Entry 7CBZ (X-ray diffraction, 2.61 A resolution); this record covers chains B and C of the 6 polymer chains in the assembly.

[Chain B]
Name: Tubulin beta chain
From: Sus scrofa
Reference sequence: P02554 (TBB_PIG); the author numbering skips numbers that UniProt does not, so the offset changes along the chain: 1-42 = UniProt 1-42; 45-447 = UniProt 43-445
Amino-acid sequence (445 residues; row label = number of the first residue in the row; note: 2 numbers in that range are skipped by the numbering (no residue carries them; nothing is unmodelled there)):
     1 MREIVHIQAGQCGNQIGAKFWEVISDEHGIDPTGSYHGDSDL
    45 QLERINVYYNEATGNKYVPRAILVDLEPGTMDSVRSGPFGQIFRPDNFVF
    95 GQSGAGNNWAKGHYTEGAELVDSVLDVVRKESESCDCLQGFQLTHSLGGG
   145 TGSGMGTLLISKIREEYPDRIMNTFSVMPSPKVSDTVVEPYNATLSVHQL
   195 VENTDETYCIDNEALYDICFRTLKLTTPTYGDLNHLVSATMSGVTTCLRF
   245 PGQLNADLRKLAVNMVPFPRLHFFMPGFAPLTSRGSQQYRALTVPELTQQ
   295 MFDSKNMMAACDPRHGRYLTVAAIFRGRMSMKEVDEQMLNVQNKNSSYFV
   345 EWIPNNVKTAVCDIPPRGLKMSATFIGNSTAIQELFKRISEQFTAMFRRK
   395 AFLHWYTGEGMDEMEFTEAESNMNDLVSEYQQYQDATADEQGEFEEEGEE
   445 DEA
Unresolved in the structure: 1, 278-281, 432-447
Sequence notes: conflict T57 (Ala55 in P02554), M172 (Val170 in P02554), S298 (Ala296 in P02554), I318 (Val316 in P02554)
Ion coordination: Mg2+: Q11 (together with GDP)
Small-molecule neighbours:
  - FUO (2-[5-[4-[2-[4-(2-cyclopropylethanoyl)piperazin-1-yl]ethoxy]phenyl]pyridin-2-yl]-N-(phenylmethyl)ethanamide): Y52, Q136, N167, F169, E200, Y202, V238, T239, C241, L242, L248, L252, L255, M259, A316, I318, K352, T353, A354, I370
  - GDP (guanosine-5'-diphosphate): G10, Q11, C12, Q15, I16, D69, N101, S140, G142, G143, G144, T145, G146, S147, V171, P173, V177, S178, D179, E183, N206, L209, Y224, N228
Curated features (UniProtKB/Swiss-Prot):
  - motif: M1 to I4 (MREI motif)
  - binding site (GTP): Q11, E71, S140, G144, T145, G146, N206, N228
  - binding site (Mg(2+)): E71
  - modified residue: S40 (Phosphoserine), K60 (N6-acetyllysine), S174 (Phosphoserine), T287 (Phosphothreonine), T292 (Phosphothreonine), R320 (Omega-N-methylarginine), E440 (5-glutamyl polyglutamate)
  - cross-link (Glycyl lysine isopeptide (Lys-Gly)): K60 (interchain with G-Cter in ubiquitin), K326 (interchain with G-Cter in ubiquitin)

[Chain C]
Name: Tubulin alpha-1B chain
From: Sus scrofa
Reference sequence: Q2XVP4 (TBA1B_PIG); numbering as in UniProt (aligned over 1-451)
Amino-acid sequence (451 residues; row label = number of the first residue in the row):
     1 MRECISIHVGQAGVQIGNACWELYCLEHGIQPDGQMPSDKTIGGGDDSFN
    51 TFFSETGAGKHVPRAVFVDLEPTVIDEVRTGTYRQLFHPEQLITGKEDAA
   101 NNYARGHYTIGKEIIDLVLDRIRKLADQCTGLQGFLVFHSFGGGTGSGFT
   151 SLLMERLSVDYGKKSKLEFSIYPAPQVSTAVVEPYNSILTTHTTLEHSDC
   201 AFMVDNEAIYDICRRNLDIERPTYTNLNRLISQIVSSITASLRFDGALNV
   251 DLTEFQTNLVPYPRIHFPLATYAPVISAEKAYHEQLSVAEITNACFEPAN
   301 QMVKCDPRHGKYMACCLLYRGDVVPKDVNAAIATIKTKRSIQFVDWCPTG
   351 FKVGINYQPPTVVPGGDLAKVQRAVCMLSNTTAIAEAWARLDHKFDLMYA
   401 KRAFVHWYVGEGMEEGEFSEAREDMAALEKDYEEVGVDSVEGEGEEEGEE
   451 Y
Unresolved in the structure: 441-451
Ion coordination: Ca2+: D39, T41, G44, D47, N50, E55
Small-molecule neighbours:
  - FUO (2-[5-[4-[2-[4-(2-cyclopropylethanoyl)piperazin-1-yl]ethoxy]phenyl]pyridin-2-yl]-N-(phenylmethyl)ethanamide): V177, S178, T179, R221, P222, T223, Y224, L227
  - GTP (guanosine-5'-triphosphate): G10, Q11, A12, Q15, I16, D69, D98, A99, A100, N101, S140, G142, G143, G144, T145, G146, I171, P173, S178, T179, E183, N206, Y224, N228, I231
Curated features (UniProtKB/Swiss-Prot):
  - motif: M1 to C4 (MREC motif)
  - active site: E254
  - binding site (GTP): G10, Q11, A12, Q15, E71, A99, S140, G143, G144, T145, G146, T179, E183, N206, Y224, N228, L252
  - binding site (Mg(2+)): E71
  - site: Y451 (Involved in polymerization)
  - modified residue: K40 (N6,N6,N6-trimethyllysine), S48 (Phosphoserine), S232 (Phosphoserine), Y282 (3'-nitrotyrosine), R339 (Omega-N-methylarginine), S439 (Phosphoserine), E443 (5-glutamyl polyglutamate), E445 (5-glutamyl polyglutamate), Y451 (3'-nitrotyrosine)
  - cross-link (Glycyl lysine isopeptide (Lys-Gly)): K326 (interchain with G-Cter in ubiquitin), K370 (interchain with G-Cter in ubiquitin)

[Chain B / chain C interface]
Contacting residue pairs (36; chain B residue first):
  Q96(B) - M1(C)
  N101(B) - E254(C)  hydrogen bond
  D179(B) - E254(C)
  D179(B) - K352(C)  hydrogen bond (backbone-side chain)
  T180(B) - E254(C)
  T180(B) - N258(C)
  V181(B) - N258(C)  hydrogen bond (backbone-side chain)
  V181(B) - P348(C)  hydrophobic
  T221(B) - P325(C)
  T221(B) - K326(C)
  A389(B) - W346(C)
  M390(B) - W346(C)
  R392(B) - S439(C)
  R393(B) - Y262(C)  hydrogen bond (backbone-side chain)
  R393(B) - D345(C)  salt bridge
  R393(B) - W346(C)
  R393(B) - E434(C)  hydrogen bond (side chain-backbone)
  R393(B) - V435(C)
  R393(B) - V437(C)  hydrogen bond (side chain-backbone)
  R393(B) - D438(C)
  R393(B) - S439(C)  hydrogen bond
  A395(B) - Y262(C)
  A395(B) - W346(C)  hydrophobic
  F396(B) - T257(C)
  F396(B) - N258(C)
  F396(B) - V260(C)
  F396(B) - P261(C)  hydrogen bond (backbone-backbone)
  F396(B) - W346(C)  hydrophobic
  H398(B) - V260(C)  hydrogen bond (side chain-backbone)
  H398(B) - P261(C)
  H398(B) - Y262(C)
  H398(B) - P263(C)
  W399(B) - Q256(C)
  W399(B) - T257(C)  hydrogen bond (side chain-backbone)
  W399(B) - V260(C)
  G402(B) - K163(C)
Other interface residues (no listed pair), chain B (19 interface residues in all): S97, G100, V182, K394
Other interface residues (no listed pair), chain C (23 interface residues in all): R2, N329

[Overview]
The interface between chain B and chain C involves 19 residues on one side and 23 on the other, with 10
hydrogen bonds and 1 salt bridge. Polar contacts include R393(B)-D345(C), N101(B)-E254(C) and D179(B)-K352(C).
Chain B binds compound FUO and GDP.
Here chain B is Tubulin beta chain and chain C is Tubulin alpha-1B chain, both from Sus scrofa. Entry 7CBZ
(Crystal structure of T2R-TTL-A31 complex) was determined by X-ray diffraction.
